PDB entry 1TMF | X-ray diffraction, 3.50 A resolution | chains 1 and 4 of the 4 polymer chains in the assembly

# Chain 1
Name: Theiler's murine encephalomyelitis virus (subunit VP1)
From: Theiler's encephalomyelitis virus
Reference sequence: P08544 (POLG_TMEVB); residues 1-276 here correspond to UniProt positions 647-922 (UniProt number = residue number + 646)
Amino-acid sequence (276 residues; numbered 1 to 276; the number before each row is that of its first residue):
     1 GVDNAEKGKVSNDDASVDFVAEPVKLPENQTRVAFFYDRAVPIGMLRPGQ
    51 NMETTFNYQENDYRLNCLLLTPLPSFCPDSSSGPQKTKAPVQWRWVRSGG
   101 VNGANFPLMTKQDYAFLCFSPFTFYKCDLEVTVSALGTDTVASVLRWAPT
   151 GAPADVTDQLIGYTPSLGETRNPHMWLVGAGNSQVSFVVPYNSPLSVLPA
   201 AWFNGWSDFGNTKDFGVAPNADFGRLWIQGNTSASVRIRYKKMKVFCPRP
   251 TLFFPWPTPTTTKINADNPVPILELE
Differences from the reference sequence: conflict T138 (Met784 in P08544), D139 (Thr785 in P08544), T140 (Arg786 in P08544)
Swiss-Prot annotation at these positions:
  - site: E276 (Cleavage)

# Chain 4
Name: Theiler's murine encephalomyelitis virus (subunit VP4)
From: Theiler's encephalomyelitis virus
Reference sequence: P13899 (POLG_TMEVD); aligned to UniProt positions 90-134 over residues 12-56 (the alignment contains insertions or deletions, so no single offset holds)
Amino-acid sequence (45 residues; row label = number of the first residue in the row):
    12 NESGNEGVIINNFYSNQYQNSIDLSASGGNAGDAPQTNGQLSNLL
Disordered / not traced: 38-51
Differences from the reference sequence: conflict N12 (Gln88 in P13899), E13 (Ser89 in P13899), L55 (Ile131 in P13899)

# Chain 1 / chain 4 interface
Pairs across the interface (14):
  N29(1) with N12(4)
  A34(1) with G15(4)
  D38(1) with G15(4); N16(4); E17(4)
  R39(1) with N16(4)
  D128(1) with Q30(4); N31(4), hydrogen bond; S32(4), hydrogen bond
  V188(1) with Q30(4)
  P190(1) with S32(4)
  Y191(1) with S32(4)
  K241(1) with N31(4)
  K242(1) with D34(4), salt bridge
Other interface residues (no listed pair), chain 1 (12 interface residues in all): F35, K126

# Overview
12 residues of chain 1 and 8 residues of chain 4 are in contact; the contacts include 2 hydrogen bonds and 1
salt bridge. Among the polar pairs are K242(1)-D34(4), D128(1)-N31(4) and D128(1)-S32(4).
Chain 1 is Theiler's murine encephalomyelitis virus (subunit VP1) and chain 4 is Theiler's murine
encephalomyelitis virus (subunit VP4), both from Theiler's encephalomyelitis virus; the structure,
Three-dimensional structure of theiler murine encephalomyelitis virus (bean strain), was determined by X-ray
diffraction.
